Entry 8WKQ (electron microscopy, 3.80 A resolution); this record covers chains D and E of the 103 polymer chains in the assembly.

[Chain D]
Name: Flagellar biosynthetic protein FliQ
Organism: Salmonella enterica subsp. enterica serovar Typhimurium str. LT2
UniProt: P0A1L5 (FLIQ_SALTY); residues 1-89 here = UniProt positions 1-89
Sequence (89 residues; row label = number of the first residue in the row):
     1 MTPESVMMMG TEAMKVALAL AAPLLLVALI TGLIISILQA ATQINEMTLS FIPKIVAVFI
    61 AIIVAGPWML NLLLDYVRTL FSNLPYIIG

[Chain E]
Name: Flagellar biosynthetic protein FliR
Organism: Salmonella enterica subsp. enterica serovar Typhimurium str. LT2
UniProt: P54702 (FLIR_SALTY); residue numbers follow UniProt; this construct covers 1-264
Sequence (264 residues; each row starts with the number of its first residue):
     1 MIQVTSEQWL YWLHLYFWPL LRVLALISTA PILSERAIPK RVKLGLGIMI TLVIAPSLPA
    61 NDTPLFSIAA LWLAMQQILI GIALGFTMQF AFAAVRTAGE FIGLQMGLSF ATFVDPGSHL
   121 NMPVLARIMD MLAMLLFLTF NGHLWLISLL VDTFHTLPIG SNPVNSNAFM ALARAGGLIF
   181 LNGLMLALPV ITLLLTLNLA LGLLNRMAPQ LSIFVIGFPL TLTVGIMLMA ALMPLIAPFC
   241 EHLFSEIFNL LADIVSEMPI NNNP
Not modelled in the structure: 1-3, 257-264

[Chain D / chain E interface]
Residue-residue contacts - 30 pairs, chain D then chain E:
  Met-1(D) / Thr-139(E)  hydrogen bond (backbone-side chain)
  Pro-3(D) / Leu-136(E)  hydrophobic
  Pro-3(D) / Thr-139(E)
  Pro-3(D) / Phe-140(E)  hydrophobic
  Val-6(D) / Leu-132(E)  hydrophobic
  Val-6(D) / Thr-139(E)
  Met-7(D) / Met-233(E)
  Met-7(D) / Ile-236(E)  hydrophobic
  Gly-10(D) / Met-233(E)
  Thr-11(D) / Met-233(E)
  Met-14(D) / Met-229(E)  hydrophobic
  Met-14(D) / Met-233(E)  hydrophobic
  Leu-18(D) / Ile-226(E)  hydrophobic
  Leu-18(D) / Met-227(E)  hydrophobic
  Leu-25(D) / Pro-219(E)
  Leu-25(D) / Thr-223(E)
  Leu-29(D) / Ile-216(E)  hydrophobic
  Leu-29(D) / Pro-219(E)  hydrophobic
  Gly-32(D) / Val-215(E)
  Leu-33(D) / Ile-216(E)  hydrophobic
  Ser-36(D) / Leu-211(E)  hydrogen bond (side chain-backbone)
  Gln-39(D) / Leu-211(E)
  Ala-40(D) / Leu-211(E)
  Ile-44(D) / Leu-211(E)
  Asn-45(D) / Gln-210(E)  hydrogen bond
  Asn-45(D) / Leu-211(E)
  Ser-50(D) / Val-215(E)
  Phe-51(D) / Phe-214(E)
  Phe-51(D) / Val-215(E)  hydrophobic
  Lys-54(D) / Val-215(E)  hydrogen bond (side chain-backbone)
Also at the interface, not in a pair above, chain D (23 interface residues in all): Thr-2, Met-9, Met-47
Also at the interface, not in a pair above, chain E (25 interface residues in all): Leu-135, Ala-208, Ser-212, Ile-213, Leu-220, Leu-222, Ala-230, Pro-234, Ala-237

[Overview]
The interface between chain D and chain E involves 23 residues on one side and 25 on the other; the contacts
include 4 hydrogen bonds. Polar pairs include Met-1(D)/Thr-139(E), Ser-36(D)/Leu-211(E) and
Asn-45(D)/Gln-210(E).
Chain D is Flagellar biosynthetic protein FliQ and chain E is Flagellar biosynthetic protein FliR, both from
Salmonella enterica subsp. enterica serovar Typhimurium str. LT2; the structure, Cryo-EM structure of the MS
ring (C1) with export apparatus and proximal rod within the flagellar ..., was determined by electron
microscopy (same publication as 8WHT, 8WIW, 8WK3, 8WK4, 8WKI, 8WKK and 11 further entries).
